8D4M - chain A; structure by X-ray diffraction, 1.81 A resolution.

# Chain A
Name: 3C-like proteinase nsp5
Organism: Severe acute respiratory syndrome coronavirus 2
Notes: EC 3.4.22.69
Reference sequence: P0DTD1 (R1AB_SARS2); residues 1-306 here correspond to UniProt positions 3264-3569 (UniProt number = residue number + 3263)
Sequence (306 residues; numbered 1 to 306; the number before each row is that of its first residue):
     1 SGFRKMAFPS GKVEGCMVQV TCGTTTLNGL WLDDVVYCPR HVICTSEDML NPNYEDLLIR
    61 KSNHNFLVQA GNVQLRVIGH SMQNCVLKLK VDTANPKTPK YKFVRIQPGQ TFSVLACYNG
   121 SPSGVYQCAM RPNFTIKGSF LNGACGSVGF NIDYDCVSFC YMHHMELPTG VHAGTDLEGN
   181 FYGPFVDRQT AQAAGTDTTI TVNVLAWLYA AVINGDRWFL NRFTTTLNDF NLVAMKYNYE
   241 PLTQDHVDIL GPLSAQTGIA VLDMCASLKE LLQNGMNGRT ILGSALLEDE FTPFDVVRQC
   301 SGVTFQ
Disordered / not traced: 306
Covalently attached groups: compound K36 linked to Cys-145
Sequence notes: engineered mutation Ala-144 (Ser3407 in P0DTD1)
Ligand contacts: K36 ((1S,2S)-2-({N-[(benzyloxy)carbonyl]-L-leucyl}amino)-1-hydroxy-3-[(3S)-2-oxopyrrolidin-3-yl]propane-1-sulfonic acid): Ser-1, His-41, Met-49, Tyr-54, Phe-140, Leu-141, Asn-142, Gly-143, Ala-144, His-163, His-164, Met-165, Glu-166, His-172, Asp-187, Arg-188, Gln-189
Curated features (UniProtKB/Swiss-Prot):
  - active site: His-41 (For 3CL-PRO activity), Cys-145 (Nucleophile)
  - site: Gln-306 (Cleavage)
  - cross-link (Glycyl lysine isopeptide (Lys-Gly)): Lys-5 (interchain with G-Cter in ubiquitin), Lys-90 (interchain with G-Cter in ubiquitin)
Reported in the primary citation:
  - binding site for K36: Leu-141, Asn-142 (proposed by the authors, not directly observed)
  - catalytic residues: His-41, Gly-143, Cys-145 (citing earlier work)
  - mutagenesis - H41M, H41T, H41Y, H163W: abolished catalytic activity
  - mutagenesis - T135I, H164N (4.2-fold), M165A, M165C, M165I, M165T, M165V, E166Q: unchanged catalytic activity
  - mutagenesis - S144A (20.5-fold), M165T (29.9-fold), E166G (16.4-fold), H172A (>113.7-fold), H172F (>42-fold), H172Q (>42-fold), Q192A, Q192C (>22.2-fold), Q192F (>22.2-fold), Q192H (>22.2-fold), Q192I, Q192L, Q192P, Q192S, Q192T, Q192V (>22.2-fold), Q192W (>22.2-fold): decreased binding to nirmatrelvir
  - mutagenesis - S144A (1.8-fold), M165D (>14-fold), M165F (>14-fold), M165G (>14-fold), M165H (>14-fold), M165K (>14-fold), M165P (>14-fold), M165R (>14-fold), M165W (>14-fold), M165Y (41.7-fold), E166G (7.4-fold), E166H (>17.5-fold), E166I (>17.5-fold), E166K (>17.5-fold), E166L (>17.5-fold), E166Y (>17.5-fold), H172A (11.3-fold), H172C (>21.0-fold), H172D (>21.0-fold), H172E (>21.0-fold), H172F, H172G (>21.0-fold), H172I (>21.0-fold), H172K (>21.0-fold), H172L (>21.0-fold), H172M (>21.0-fold), H172N (>21.0-fold), H172Q (3.2-fold), H172R (>21.0-fold), H172S (>21.0-fold), H172T (>21.0-fold), H172V (>21.0-fold), H172Y (13.9-fold), Q192A (6.2-fold), Q192C (7.0-fold), Q192F (3.5-fold), Q192H (8.2-fold), Q192I (5.6-fold), Q192L (4.3-fold), Q192P (7.6-fold), Q192S (8.9-fold), Q192T (9.2-fold), Q192V (9.0-fold), Q192W (8.0-fold): decreased catalytic activity
  - mutagenesis - S144A, H172Y: decreased growth
  - mutagenesis - M49I, M49L (1.74-fold), Q189E (1.9-fold): increased catalytic activity
  - mutagenesis - Q192F (>25.5-fold): decreased binding to PF-00835231
  - mutagenesis - Q192F (>7.7-fold): decreased binding to GC-376
  - mutagenesis - M49I, M49L, M49T, M49V: unchanged binding to nirmatrelvir
  - mutagenesis - T135I, H164N: unchanged binding to all three inhibitors

# Summary
Compound K36 is covalently linked to Cys-145. Curated annotation (UniProt) lists active-site residues His-41
and Cys-145. The paper reports catalytic residues His-41, Gly-143 and Cys-145; S144A, M165D and M165F, among
others, reduce catalytic activity; 61 substitutions were tested in all.
Chain A is 3C-like proteinase nsp5 (Severe acute respiratory syndrome coronavirus 2); the structure, Crystal
Structure of SARS-CoV-2 Main Protease (Mpro) S144A Mutant in Complex with Inhibitor GC376, was determined by
X-ray diffraction together with 8D4J, 8D4K, 8D4L and 8D4N from the same study.
